Entry 3QAG (X-ray diffraction, 2.00 A resolution); this record covers chain A.

Chain A:
Protein: Glutathione S-transferase omega-2
Organism: Homo sapiens
Notes: EC 2.5.1.18
UniProtKB: Q9H4Y5 (GSTO2_HUMAN); aligned to UniProt positions 1-239 over residues 1-239 (the alignment contains insertions or deletions, so no single offset holds)
Sequence (239 residues; row label = number of the first residue in the row):
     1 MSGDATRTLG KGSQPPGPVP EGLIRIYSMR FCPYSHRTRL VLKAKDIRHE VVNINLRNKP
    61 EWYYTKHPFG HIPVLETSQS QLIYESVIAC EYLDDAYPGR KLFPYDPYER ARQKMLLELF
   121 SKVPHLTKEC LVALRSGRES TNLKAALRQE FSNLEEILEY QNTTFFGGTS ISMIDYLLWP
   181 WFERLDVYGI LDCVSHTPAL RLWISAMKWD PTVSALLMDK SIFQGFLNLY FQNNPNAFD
Unresolved in the structure: 1
Construct notes: engineered mutation Ser80 (Cys in Q9H4Y5), Ser121 (Cys in Q9H4Y5), Ser136 (Cys in Q9H4Y5), Ser140 (Cys in Q9H4Y5), Ser170 (Cys in Q9H4Y5), Ser214 (Cys in Q9H4Y5)
Covalently attached groups: glutathione (GSH) linked to Cys32
Residues lining bound ligands: glutathione (GSH): Pro33, Tyr34, Arg37, Leu56, Lys59, Phe69, Gly70, His71, Ile72, Pro73, Glu85, Ser86, Val87
Curated features (UniProtKB/Swiss-Prot):
  - active site: Cys32 (Nucleophile)
  - binding site (glutathione): Lys59, Ile72, Glu85, Ser86
Reported in the primary citation:
  - binding site for glutathione: Cys32, Tyr34, Arg37, Lys59, Glu85, Ser86
  - conformationally variable residues: Tyr84, Glu85
  - catalytic residues: Cys32 (proposed by the authors, not directly observed)
  - binding site for 1,2-ethanediol: Phe226, Tyr230
  - specificity-determining residues: Lys128, Tyr230 (proposed by the authors, not directly observed)

Overview:
Glutathione is covalently linked to Cys32. Curated annotation (UniProt) lists active-site residue Cys32 and 4
glutathione-binding residues. From the paper: the catalytic residue Cys32; a binding site for glutathione at
Cys32, Tyr34 and Arg37 among others.
Chain A is Glutathione S-transferase omega-2 (Homo sapiens); the structure, Human Glutathione Transferase O2
with glutathione -new crystal form, was determined by X-ray diffraction, deposited together with 3VLN, 3Q18
and 3Q19.
